1N13 - chains C and E of the 6 polymer chains in the assembly; structure by X-ray diffraction, 1.40 A resolution.

Chain C (and E):
Molecule: Pyruvoyl-dependent arginine decarboxylase beta chain
Organism: Methanocaldococcus jannaschii
Notes: EC 4.1.1.19; chain E of this document is another copy of the same molecule, construct and numbering; everything in this record applies to it too
UniProtKB: Q57764 (PDAD_METJA); residues 1-52 here = UniProt positions 1-52
Sequence (52 residues; row label = number of the first residue in the row):
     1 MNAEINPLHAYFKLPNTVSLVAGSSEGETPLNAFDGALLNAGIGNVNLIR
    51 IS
Unresolved in the structure: 1-4 (chain E: 1-2)
Curated features (UniProtKB/Swiss-Prot):
  - site: S52 (Cleavage (non-hydrolytic))
Residues lining bound ligands: agmatine (AG2): L31, F34, D35, L38, G44, V46
Reported in the primary citation:
  - binding site for agmatine: L31, F34, D35, G44, V46, S52
  - catalytic residues: S52 (proposed by the authors, not directly observed)

Interface between chain C and chain E:
Pairs across the interface (18):
  Y11(C) - H9(E)  hydrogen bond (backbone-side chain)
  F12(C) - E4(E)
  F12(C) - I5(E)
  F12(C) - N6(E)  hydrogen bond (backbone-backbone)
  F12(C) - H9(E)
  F12(C) - A10(E)
  F12(C) - F12(E)  hydrophobic
  K13(C) - E4(E)
  K13(C) - N6(E)
  L14(C) - E4(E)  hydrogen bond (backbone-side chain)
  L14(C) - I5(E)
  I49(C) - L8(E)  hydrophobic
  I49(C) - I49(E)  hydrophobic
  R50(C) - L48(E)
  I51(C) - N47(E)
  I51(C) - L48(E)
  S52(C) - F34(E)
  S52(C) - L48(E)  hydrogen bond (backbone-backbone)
Interface residues without a listed pair, chain E (14 interface residues in all): L38, V46, R50

In short:
8 residues of chain C and 14 residues of chain E are in contact, with 4 hydrogen bonds. Among the polar pairs
are Y11(C)-H9(E), L14(C)-E4(E) and F12(C)-N6(E). Chain C binds agmatine. The paper reports the catalytic
residue S52(C); a binding site for agmatine at L31(C), F34(C) and D35(C) among others.
Chain C and chain E are both Pyruvoyl-dependent arginine decarboxylase beta chain (Methanocaldococcus
jannaschii); the structure, The Crystal Structure of Pyruvoyl-dependent Arginine Decarboxylase from
Methanococcus jannashii, was determined by X-ray diffraction together with 1MT1 and 1N2M from the same study.
